PDB entry 7KAS | electron microscopy, 3.90 A resolution | chains A and C of the 7 polymer chains in the assembly

# Chain A
Protein: Protein transport protein SEC61
Organism: Saccharomyces cerevisiae BY4741
UniProtKB: P32915 (SC61A_YEAST); residue numbers follow UniProt; this construct covers 1-480
Amino-acid sequence (480 residues; each row starts with the number of its first residue):
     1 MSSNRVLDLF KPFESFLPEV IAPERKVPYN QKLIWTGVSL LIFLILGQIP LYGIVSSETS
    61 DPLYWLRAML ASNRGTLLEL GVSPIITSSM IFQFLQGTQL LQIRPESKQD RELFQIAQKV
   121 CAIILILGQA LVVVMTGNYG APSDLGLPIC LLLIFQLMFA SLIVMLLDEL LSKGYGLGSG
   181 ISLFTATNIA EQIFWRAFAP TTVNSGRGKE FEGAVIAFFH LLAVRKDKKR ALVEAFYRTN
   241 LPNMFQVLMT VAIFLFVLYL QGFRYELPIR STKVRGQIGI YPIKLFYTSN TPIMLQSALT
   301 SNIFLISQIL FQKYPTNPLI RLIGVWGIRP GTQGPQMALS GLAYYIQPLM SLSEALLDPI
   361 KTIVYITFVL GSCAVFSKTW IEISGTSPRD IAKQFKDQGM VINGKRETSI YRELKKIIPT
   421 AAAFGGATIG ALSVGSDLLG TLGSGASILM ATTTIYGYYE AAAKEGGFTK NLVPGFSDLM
Disordered / not traced: 1-11, 56-71, 143-146, 329-335, 469-480
UniProt features mapped onto this chain:
  - mutagenesis: K273 (K273P/G: Severe growth defect), R275 (R275D/G/P/Q/Y: Severe growth defect; R275E/F/V: Severe growth defect; lowers SRP-dependent and SRP-independent translocation), G276 (G276P: Severe growth defect), K405 (K405D/E/P: Severe growth defect), R406 (R406D: Severe growth defect; lowers SRP-dependent translocation; R406E: Severe growth defect; lowers SRP-dependent and SRP-independent translocation; R406H/W: Severe growth defect)
From the paper describing this entry:
  - mutagenesis - M90L/T185I/M294I/M450L: unchanged growth
  - mutagenesis - M90L/T185I/M294I/M450L: decreased growth in response to FN3mut

# Chain C
Protein: Protein transport protein SSS1
Organism: Saccharomyces cerevisiae BY4741
UniProtKB: P35179 (SC61G_YEAST); numbering as in UniProt (aligned over 1-80)
Amino-acid sequence (80 residues; row label = number of the first residue in the row):
     1 MARASEKGEE KKQSNNQVEK LVEAPVEFVR EGTQFLAKCK KPDLKEYTKI VKAVGIGFIA
    61 VGIIGYAIKL IHIPIRYVIV
Disordered / not traced: 1-25

# Chain A / chain C interface
Residue-residue contacts - 47 pairs, chain A then chain C:
  L41(A) with I68(C), hydrophobic
  L44(A) with I64(C), hydrophobic; G65(C)
  Q48(A) with K69(C); H72(C); R76(C), hydrogen bond (backbone-side chain)
  I49(A) with H72(C)
  P50(A) with R76(C)
  T187(A) with V61(C)
  A190(A) with F58(C), hydrophobic; V61(C), hydrophobic; G62(C)
  E191(A) with G65(C); Y66(C); K69(C), salt bridge
  F194(A) with I59(C); G62(C); I63(C)
  W195(A) with Y66(C), hydrophobic; K69(C)
  F198(A) with Y66(C), hydrogen bond (backbone-side chain)
  P200(A) with L70(C), hydrophobic
  F254(A) with V54(C), hydrophobic
  L255(A) with Y47(C), hydrogen bond (backbone-side chain); V51(C), hydrophobic
  L258(A) with V51(C), hydrophobic; V54(C), hydrophobic
  Y259(A) with P42(C), hydrophobic; Y47(C), hydrophobic
  F263(A) with C39(C), hydrophobic; K41(C); P42(C)
  R264(A) with C39(C), hydrogen bond (backbone-side chain); K40(C), hydrogen bond (backbone-backbone)
  Y265(A) with F35(C), hydrophobic; K38(C)
  E266(A) with K38(C); K40(C)
  L285(A) with F35(C), hydrophobic
  I417(A) with F35(C), hydrophobic
  A421(A) with F35(C), hydrophobic
  F424(A) with G32(C); L36(C), hydrophobic
  I455(A) with F58(C), hydrophobic
  Y456(A) with I50(C), hydrophobic
  Y459(A) with I50(C); A53(C), hydrophobic
Other interface residues (no listed pair), chain A (33 interface residues in all): L40, I45, A186, G262, A423, A451
Other interface residues (no listed pair), chain C (32 interface residues in all): F28, E46, G55, G57, I73, V80

# In short
33 residues of chain A and 32 residues of chain C are in contact, with 5 hydrogen bonds and 1 salt bridge.
Among the polar pairs are E191(A)-K69(C), Q48(A)-R76(C) and F198(A)-Y66(C). The paper reports that
M90L/T185I/M294I/M450L of chain A reduce growth in response to FN3mut; M90L/T185I/M294I/M450L of chain A leave
growth unchanged.
Here chain A is Protein transport protein SEC61 and chain C is Protein transport protein SSS1, both from
Saccharomyces cerevisiae BY4741. Entry 7KAS (Cryo-EM structure of the Sec complex from S. cerevisiae, Sec63
FN3 mutant, class with Sec62) was determined by electron microscopy, deposited together with 7KAH, 7KAI, 7KAJ,
7KAK, 7KAL, 7KAM and 8 further entries.
